9FGN - chains A and C of the 4 polymer chains in the assembly; structure by electron microscopy, 2.64 A resolution.

== Chain A ==
Molecule: Capsid protein VP1
Organism: Coxsackievirus A9
Reference sequence: P21404 (POLG_CXA9); residues 1-282 here correspond to UniProt positions 569-850 (UniProt number = residue number + 568)
Sequence (282 residues; row label = number of the first residue in the row):
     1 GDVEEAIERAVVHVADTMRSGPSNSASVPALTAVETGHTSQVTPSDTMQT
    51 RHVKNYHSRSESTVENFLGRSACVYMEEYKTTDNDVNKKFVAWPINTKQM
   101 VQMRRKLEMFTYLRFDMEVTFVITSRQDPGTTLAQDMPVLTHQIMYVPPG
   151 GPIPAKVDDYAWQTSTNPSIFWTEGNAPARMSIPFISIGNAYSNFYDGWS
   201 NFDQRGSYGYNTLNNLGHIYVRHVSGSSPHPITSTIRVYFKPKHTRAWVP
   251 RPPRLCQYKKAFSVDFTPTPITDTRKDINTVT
Not modelled in the structure: 7-10
Differences from the reference sequence: variant V11 (Arg579 in P21404), V12 (Cys580 in P21404), H13 (Thr581 in P21404), S20 (Thr588 in P21404), N84 (Lys652 in P21404), D85 (His653 in P21404), H142 (Arg710 in P21404)
Small-molecule neighbours: A1ICH (N-[[2,4-bis(fluoranyl)phenyl]methyl]-4-[(4-methylpiperazin-1-yl)methyl]aniline): I95, T97, F115, M117, Y146, M181, I183, I186, Y192, S193, N194, Y210, N214, L216, I219, F240

== Chain C ==
Molecule: Capsid protein VP3
Organism: Coxsackievirus A9
Reference sequence: P21404 (POLG_CXA9); residues 2-237 here correspond to UniProt positions 332-567 (UniProt number = residue number + 330)
Sequence (236 residues; each row starts with the number of its first residue):
     2 LPTMNTPGSTQFLTSDDFQSPCALPQFDVTPSMNIPGEVKNLMEIAEVDS
    52 VVPVNNVQDTTDQMEMFRIPVTINAPLQQQVFGLRLQPGLDSVFKHTLLG
   102 EILNYYAHWSGSMKLTFVFCGSAMATGKFLIAYSPPGANPPKTRKDAMLG
   152 THIIWDIGLQSSCVLCVPWISQTHYRLVQQDEYTSAGYVTCWYQTGMIVP
   202 PGTPNSSSIMCFASACNDFSVRMLRDTPFISQDNKL
Swiss-Prot annotation at these positions:
  - region: K236, L237 (Amphipathic alpha-helix)

== How chain A and chain C interact ==
Residue-residue contacts (131; chain A residue first):
  A15(A) - N218(C)
  A30(A) - I154(C)  hydrophobic
  A30(A) - C164(C)
  A30(A) - V165(C)  hydrogen bond (backbone-backbone)
  L31(A) - S163(C)
  T32(A) - Q161(C)
  T32(A) - S163(C)  hydrogen bond (backbone-backbone)
  T32(A) - V165(C)
  A33(A) - S163(C)
  V34(A) - T117(C)
  V34(A) - S163(C)  hydrogen bond (backbone-side chain)
  E35(A) - S162(C)  hydrogen bond
  T39(A) - E48(C)
  T39(A) - D50(C)  hydrogen bond
  T39(A) - K115(C)
  S40(A) - K115(C)  hydrogen bond (backbone-side chain)
  V42(A) - K115(C)
  V42(A) - V165(C)  hydrophobic
  V42(A) - C217(C)
  T43(A) - C167(C)
  P44(A) - C167(C)
  M48(A) - T152(C)
  M48(A) - C167(C)
  M48(A) - P169(C)
  H57(A) - S111(C)
  H57(A) - H175(C)
  H57(A) - Y176(C)
  R59(A) - N42(C)  hydrogen bond (backbone-side chain)
  R59(A) - M44(C)
  R59(A) - E48(C)  salt bridge
  R59(A) - C217(C)
  R59(A) - N218(C)  hydrogen bond (side chain-backbone)
  R59(A) - F220(C)  hydrogen bond (side chain-backbone)
  E61(A) - Y107(C)  hydrogen bond (backbone-side chain)
  E61(A) - R223(C)
  E61(A) - M224(C)  hydrogen bond (side chain-backbone)
  S62(A) - N42(C)  hydrogen bond
  S62(A) - L43(C)  hydrogen bond (backbone-backbone)
  S62(A) - M44(C)
  S62(A) - Y107(C)
  T63(A) - K41(C)
  T63(A) - N42(C)
  V64(A) - V40(C)
  V64(A) - K41(C)
  V64(A) - L43(C)  hydrophobic
  F67(A) - L43(C)  hydrophobic
  R70(A) - T15(C)
  R70(A) - S16(C)
  S71(A) - T15(C)  hydrogen bond (backbone-backbone)
  K98(A) - L237(C)
  Q99(A) - L237(C)
  M100(A) - Q233(C)
  V101(A) - I231(C)  hydrophobic
  V101(A) - Q233(C)  hydrogen bond (backbone-side chain)
  Q102(A) - D227(C)
  R104(A) - L237(C)
  R105(A) - E102(C)  salt bridge
  R105(A) - Y106(C)  hydrogen bond
  R105(A) - I231(C)
  M109(A) - I103(C)  hydrophobic
  F110(A) - V40(C)  hydrophobic
  R114(A) - T31(C)  hydrogen bond (side chain-backbone)
  R114(A) - P32(C)
  T120(A) - F13(C)
  P168(A) - A24(C)
  P178(A) - F13(C)  hydrophobic
  R180(A) - F13(C)
  R180(A) - D17(C)  salt bridge
  R180(A) - S21(C)
  M181(A) - P22(C)
  M181(A) - A24(C)  hydrophobic
  S182(A) - S21(C)  hydrogen bond
  S182(A) - P22(C)  hydrogen bond (backbone-backbone)
  S182(A) - C23(C)
  S182(A) - A24(C)  hydrogen bond (backbone-backbone)
  I183(A) - L25(C)  hydrophobic
  P184(A) - L25(C)
  P184(A) - F28(C)  hydrophobic
  I186(A) - L25(C)  hydrophobic
  I186(A) - F28(C)  hydrophobic
  S187(A) - T31(C)  hydrogen bond (backbone-side chain)
  G189(A) - T31(C)  hydrogen bond (backbone-side chain)
  N190(A) - T31(C)
  N190(A) - P32(C)  hydrogen bond (side chain-backbone)
  N190(A) - S33(C)
  N190(A) - M34(C)
  K241(A) - D17(C)
  K241(A) - D18(C)  salt bridge
  R246(A) - S33(C)
  R246(A) - E39(C)  salt bridge
  A247(A) - E39(C)
  A247(A) - V40(C)  hydrogen bond (backbone-backbone)
  W248(A) - I36(C)  hydrogen bond (side chain-backbone)
  W248(A) - G38(C)
  W248(A) - E39(C)
  V249(A) - P37(C)
  V249(A) - G38(C)  hydrogen bond (backbone-backbone)
  P250(A) - I46(C)  hydrophobic
  P253(A) - E102(C)
  L255(A) - H97(C)
  Q257(A) - F230(C)  hydrogen bond (side chain-backbone)
  Q257(A) - I231(C)
  Q257(A) - S232(C)  hydrogen bond (side chain-backbone)
  A261(A) - L237(C)
  P270(A) - Q64(C)
  I271(A) - Q64(C)  hydrogen bond (backbone-side chain)
  I271(A) - H97(C)
  T272(A) - N57(C)
  T272(A) - S93(C)  hydrogen bond (side chain-backbone)
  T272(A) - H97(C)
  D273(A) - N57(C)
  D273(A) - S93(C)
  D273(A) - K96(C)  salt bridge
  T274(A) - Q59(C)
  R275(A) - V55(C)  hydrogen bond (side chain-backbone)
  R275(A) - N57(C)  hydrogen bond (backbone-backbone)
  R275(A) - V58(C)
  R275(A) - Q59(C)
  R275(A) - G84(C)  hydrogen bond (side chain-backbone)
  K276(A) - V58(C)
  I278(A) - N56(C)
  I278(A) - V82(C)
  I278(A) - F83(C)  hydrophobic
  I278(A) - G84(C)  hydrogen bond (backbone-backbone)
  N279(A) - Q81(C)  hydrogen bond
  N279(A) - F83(C)
  V281(A) - L85(C)
  V281(A) - R86(C)  hydrogen bond (backbone-side chain)
  V281(A) - P141(C)  hydrophobic
  V281(A) - Y189(C)  hydrophobic
  T282(A) - R86(C)
Also at the interface, not in a pair above, chain A (88 interface residues in all): V14, Q41, T47, N55, S58, N66, Y75, M76, K106, Y112, E118, V122, A177, F185, A191, Y239, P252, C256, Y258, K259, K260, D277, T280
Also at the interface, not in a pair above, chain C (95 interface residues in all): T11, F19, V30, V49, P54, M67, F68, I70, P71, V94, L99, S113, V119, W156, D157, S215, D219, S221, V222, L225, T228, K236

== In short ==
Chain A and chain C form an interface of 88 and 95 residues respectively; the contacts include 36 hydrogen
bonds and 6 salt bridges. Among the polar pairs are R59(A)-E48(C), R105(A)-E102(C) and R180(A)-D17(C). Ligands
of chain A: compound A1ICH.
Here chain A is Capsid protein VP1 and chain C is Capsid protein VP3, both from Coxsackievirus A9. Entry 9FGN
(Coxsackievirus A9 bound with compound 18 (CL304)) was determined by electron microscopy, deposited together
with 8S7J, 9EXI, 9FA9, 9FCZ, 9FO2, 9FO5 and 9FP5.
